8OKA - chains B and C of the 6 polymer chains in the assembly; structure by electron microscopy, 3.89 A resolution.

[Chain B (and C)]
Protein: Lon protease homolog, mitochondrial
Source organism: Homo sapiens
Notes: EC 3.4.21.53; chain C of this document is another copy of the same molecule, construct and numbering; everything in this record applies to it too
UniProt: P36776 (LONM_HUMAN); numbering as in UniProt (aligned over 115-959)
Sequence (869 residues; row label = number of the first residue in the row):
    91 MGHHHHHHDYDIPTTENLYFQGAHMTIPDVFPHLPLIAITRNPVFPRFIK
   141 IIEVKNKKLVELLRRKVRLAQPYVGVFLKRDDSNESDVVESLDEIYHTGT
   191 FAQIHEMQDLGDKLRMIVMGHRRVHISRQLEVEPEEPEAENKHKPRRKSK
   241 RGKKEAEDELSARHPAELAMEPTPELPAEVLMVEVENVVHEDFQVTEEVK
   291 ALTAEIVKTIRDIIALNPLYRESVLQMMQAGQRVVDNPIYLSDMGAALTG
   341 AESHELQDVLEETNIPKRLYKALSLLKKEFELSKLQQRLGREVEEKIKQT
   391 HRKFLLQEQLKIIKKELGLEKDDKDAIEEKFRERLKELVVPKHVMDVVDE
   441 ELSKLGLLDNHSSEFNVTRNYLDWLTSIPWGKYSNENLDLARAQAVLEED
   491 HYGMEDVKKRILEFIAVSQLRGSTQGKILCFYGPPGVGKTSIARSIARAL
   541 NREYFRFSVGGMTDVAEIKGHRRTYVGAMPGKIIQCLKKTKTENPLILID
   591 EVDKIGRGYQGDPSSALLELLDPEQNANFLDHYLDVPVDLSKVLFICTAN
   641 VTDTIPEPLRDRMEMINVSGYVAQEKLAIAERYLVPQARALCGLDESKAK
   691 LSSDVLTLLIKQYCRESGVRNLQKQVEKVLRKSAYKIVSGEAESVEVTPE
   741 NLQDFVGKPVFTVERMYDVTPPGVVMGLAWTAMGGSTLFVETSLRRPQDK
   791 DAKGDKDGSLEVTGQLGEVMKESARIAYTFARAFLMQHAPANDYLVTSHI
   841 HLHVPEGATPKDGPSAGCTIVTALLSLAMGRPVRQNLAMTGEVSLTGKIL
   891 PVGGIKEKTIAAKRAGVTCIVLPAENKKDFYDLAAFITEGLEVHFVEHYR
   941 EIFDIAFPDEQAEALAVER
Disordered / not traced: 91-122, 222-271, 950-959
Differences from the reference sequence: initiating methionine (91); expression tag (92-114); engineered mutation Phe394 (Tyr in P36776)
Curated features (UniProtKB/Swiss-Prot):
  - active site: Ser855, Lys898
  - binding site (ATP): Gly523 to Thr530
  - natural variant: Glu476 (E476A: In CODASS), Ser631 (S631Y: In CODASS), Ala670 (A670V: In CODASS), Arg672 (R672C: In CODASS), Pro676 (P676S: In CODASS), Arg679 (R679H: In CODASS), Arg721 (R721G: In CODASS), Ala724 (A724V: In CODASS), Pro749 (P749S: In CODASS), Gly767 (G767E: In CODASS), Ile927 (deletion: In CODASS)
  - mutagenesis: Lys529 (K529R: Abolishes ATPase activity, and presumably ATP-driven protein unfolding, but does not block access to the proteolytic active site or prevent a substrate from binding to it), Trp770 (W770A: Has low basal, but normal stimulated ATPase activity, and retains peptidase activity; W770P: Has normal basal, but low stimulated ATPase activity, and abolishes peptidase activity), Ser855 (S855A: Lacks both ATPase and protease activity, but retains DNA binding activity), Thr880 (T880V: Enhances the basal, but not the stimulated ATPase activity), Gly893 (G893A: Has low basal, but normal stimulated ATPase activity, and retains peptidase activity; G893P: Has normal basal, but low stimulated ATPase activity, and abolishes peptidase activity), Gly894 (G894A/S: Enhances the basal, but not the stimulated ATPase activity, and retains peptidase activity; G894P: Enhances the basal, but not the stimulated ATPase activity, and abolishes peptidase activity)
Small-molecule neighbours: ADP (adenosine-5'-diphosphate): Asp490, His491, Tyr492, Pro524, Pro525, Gly526, Val527, Gly528, Lys529, Thr530, Ser531, Tyr661, Ile669, Tyr673, Leu674, Val709, Arg710, Gln713
From the paper describing this entry:
  - mutagenesis - Y394F (about 50%): decreased catalytic activity on FITC-casein
  - mutagenesis - Y394F: unchanged catalytic activity on beta-casein
  - mutagenesis - Y394F: unchanged stability
  - catalytic residues: Ser855, Lys898 (citing earlier work)
  - post-translational modification sites: Ser173, Ser181, Tyr186 (citing earlier work)

[Interface between chain B and chain C]
Contacting residue pairs - 8 pairs, chain B then chain C:
  Arg137(B) with Arg154(C)
  Gln161(B) with Arg158(C), hydrogen bond
  Gln193(B) with Val157(C); Arg158(C)
  His211(B) with Arg154(C)
  Met318(B) with Lys203(C)
  Asp326(B) with Lys147(C); Glu151(C)
Interface residues without a listed pair, chain B (9 interface residues in all): Ala160, Arg212, Met317
Interface residues without a listed pair, chain C (7 interface residues in all): Gly201

[In short]
The interface between chain B and chain C involves 9 residues on one side and 7 on the other, with 1 hydrogen
bond. The hydrogen-bonded pair is Gln161(B)-Arg158(C). Ligands of chain B: ADP. The paper reports catalytic
residues Ser855(B) and Lys898(B); Y394F of chain B reduces catalytic activity on FITC-casein.
Both chains are Lon protease homolog, mitochondrial (Homo sapiens). Entry 8OKA (Human Mitochondrial Lon Y394F
Mutant ADP Bound) was determined by electron microscopy (same publication as 8OVF, 8OVG, 8OM7 and 8OJL).
